Entry 5GW7 (X-ray diffraction, 2.20 A resolution); this record covers chain A.

Chain A:
Protein: Glucosidase YgjK
Source organism: Escherichia coli K-12
Notes: EC 3.2.1.-
UniProtKB: P42592 (YGJK_ECOLI); residues 1-760 here correspond to UniProt positions 24-783 (UniProt number = residue number + 23)
Chain sequence (760 residues; row label = number of the first residue in the row):
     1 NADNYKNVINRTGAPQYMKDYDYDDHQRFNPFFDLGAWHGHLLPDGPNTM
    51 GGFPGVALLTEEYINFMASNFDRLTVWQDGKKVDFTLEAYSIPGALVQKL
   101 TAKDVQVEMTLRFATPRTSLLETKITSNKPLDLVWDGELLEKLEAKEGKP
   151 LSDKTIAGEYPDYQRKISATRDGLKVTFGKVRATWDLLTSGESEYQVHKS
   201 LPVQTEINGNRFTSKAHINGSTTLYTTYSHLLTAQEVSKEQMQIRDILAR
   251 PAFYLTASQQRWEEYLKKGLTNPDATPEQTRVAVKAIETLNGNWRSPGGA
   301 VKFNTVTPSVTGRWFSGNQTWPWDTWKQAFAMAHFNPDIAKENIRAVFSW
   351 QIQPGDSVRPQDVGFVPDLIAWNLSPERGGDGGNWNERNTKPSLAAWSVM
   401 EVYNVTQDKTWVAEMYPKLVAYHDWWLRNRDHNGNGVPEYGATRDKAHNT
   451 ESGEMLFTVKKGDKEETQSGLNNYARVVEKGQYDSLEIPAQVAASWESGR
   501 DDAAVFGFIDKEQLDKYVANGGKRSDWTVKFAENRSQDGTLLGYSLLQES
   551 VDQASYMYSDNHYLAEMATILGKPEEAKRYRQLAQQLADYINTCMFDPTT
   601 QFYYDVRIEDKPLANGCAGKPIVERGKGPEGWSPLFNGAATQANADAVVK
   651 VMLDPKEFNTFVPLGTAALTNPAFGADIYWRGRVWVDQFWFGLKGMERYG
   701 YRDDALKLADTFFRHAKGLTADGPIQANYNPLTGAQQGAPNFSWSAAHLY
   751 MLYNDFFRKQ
Disordered / not traced: 759-760
Disulfide bonds: Cys594-Cys617
Construct notes: engineered mutation Ala727 (Glu750 in P42592)
Ion coordination: Mg2+ near Asp274 (its only coordinating residue here); Ca2+: Asp431, Asn433, Asn435, Val437, Glu439, Glu549
Ligand contacts: beta-D-glucopyranose (BGC): Pro308, Phe315, Trp321, Trp323, Asp324, Lys391, Gly499, Asp501, Tyr679, Trp680, Trp685, Phe742, Trp744
Curated features (UniProtKB/Swiss-Prot):
  - active site: Asp501 (Proton donor)
  - binding site (Ca(2+)): Asp431, Asn433, Asn435, Val437, Glu439, Glu549

In short:
Chain A binds beta-D-glucopyranose. The Ca2+ site is built by Asp431, Asn433, Asn435, Val437, Glu439 and
Glu549. Curated annotation (UniProt) lists active-site residue Asp501 and 6 Ca2+-binding residues.
Chain A is Glucosidase YgjK (Escherichia coli K-12); the structure, Crystal structure of the glycosynthase
mutant E727A of Escherichia coli GH63 glycosidase in complex with glucose ..., was determined by X-ray
diffraction (same publication as 5CA3).
